Entry 4DR1 (X-ray diffraction, 3.60 A resolution); this record covers chains A and K of the 21 polymer chains in the assembly.

# Chain A
Molecule: 16S rRNA
From: Thermus thermophilus
Sequence (1522 nucleotides; numbered 0 to 1544 plus 19 insertion-coded residues; 42 numbers in that range are skipped by the numbering (no residue carries them; nothing is unmodelled there); the number before each row is that of its first residue; a row labelled like 190A-190L holds insertion residues (190A, then the next letters in order); numbering starts at 0):
     0 UUUGUUGGAG AGUUUGAUCC UGGCUCAGGG UGAACGCUGG CGGCGUGCCU AAGACAUGCA
    60 AGUCGUGCGG G
    73 CCGCGGGGUU UU
    88 ACUCCG
    95 UGGUC
   101 AGCGGCGGAC GGGUGAGUAA CGCGUGGGU
  129A G
   130 ACCUACCCGG AAGAGGGGGA CAACCCGGGG AAACUCGGGC UAAUCCCCCA UGUGGACCCG
   190 C
190A-190L CCCUUGGGGUGU
   191 GUCCAAAGGG CUUU
   216 GCCCGCUUCC GGAUGGGCCC GCGUCCCAUC AGCUAGUUGG UGGGGUAAUG GCCCACCAAG
   276 GCGACGACGG GUAGCCGGUC UGAGAGGAUG GCCGGCCACA GGGGCACUGA GACACGGGCC
   336 CCACUCCUAC GGGAGGCAGC AGUUAGGAAU CUUCCGCAAU GGGCGCAAGC CUGACGGAGC
   396 GACGCCGCUU GGAGGAAGAA GCCCUUCGGG GUGUAAACUC CUGAA
   442 CCCGGGACGA AACCCCCGAC GA
   474 GGGGACUGAC GGUACCGGG
   494 GUAAUAGCGC CGGCCAACUC CGUGCCAGCA GCCGCGGUAA UACGGAGGGC GCGAGCGUUA
   554 CCCGGAUUCA CUGGGCGUAA AGGGCGUGUA GGCGGCCUGG GGCGUCCCAU GUGAAAGACC
   614 ACGGCUCAAC CGUGGGGGAG CGUGGGAUAC GCUCAGGCUA GACGGUGGGA GAGGGUGGUG
   674 GAAUUCCCGG AGUAGCGGUG AAAUGCGCAG AUACCGGGAG GAACGCCGAU GGCGAAGGCA
   734 GCCACCUGGU CCACCCGUGA CGCUGAGGCG CGAAAGCGUG GGGAGCAAAC CGGAUUAGAU
   794 ACCCGGGUAG UCCACGCCCU AAACGAUGCG CGCUAGGUCU CUGGGUCU
   848 CCUGGGGGCC GAAGCUAACG CGUUAAGCGC GCCGCCUGGG GAGUACGGCC GCAAGGCUGA
   908 AACUCAAAGG AAUUGACGGG GGCCCGCACA AGCGGUGGAG CAUGUGGUUU AAUUCGAAGX
   968 AACGCGAAGA ACCUUACCAG GCCUUGACAU GCUAGG
 1003A G
  1004 AACCCGGGUG AAAGCCUGGG GUGCCCC
1030A-1030D GCGA
  1031 GGGGAGCCCU AGCACAGGUG CUGCAUGGCC GUCGUCAGCU CGUGCCGUGA GGUGUUGGGU
  1091 UAAGUCCCGC AACGAGCGCA ACCCCCGCCG UUAGUUGCCA GCGGUUCGGC CGGGCACUCU
  1151 AACGGGACUG CCCGCGAAA
  1171 GCGGGAGGAA GGAGGGGACG ACGUCUGGUC AGCAUGGCCC UUACGGCCUG GGCGACACAC
  1231 GUGCUACAAU GCCCACUACA AAGCGAUGCC ACCCGGCAAC GGGGAGCUAA UCGCAAAAAG
  1291 GUGGGCCCAG UUCGGAUUGG GGUCUGCAAC CCGACCCCAU GAAGCCGGAA UCGCUAGUAA
  1351 UCGCGGAUCA G
 1361A C
  1362 CAUGCCGCGG UGAAUACGUU CCCGGGCCUU GUACACACXG CCXGUXACGC CAUGGGAGCG
  1422 GGCUCUACCC GAAGUCGCCG GG
  1446 AGCCUACGGG
  1459 CAGGCGCCGA GGGUAGGGCC CGUGACUGGG GCGAAGUCGU AACAAGGUAG CUGUACCGGA
  1519 AGGUGCGGCU GGAUCCACUC CUUUCU
Disordered / not traced: 0-4, 1534-1538
Sequence notes: conflict C1534 (A2157 in M26923.1), A1535 (C2158 in M26923.1)
Modified positions: PSU (pseudouridine-5'-monophosphate) at position 516, 7MG (7N-methyl-8-hydroguanosine-5'-monophosphate) at position 527, M2G (N2-dimethylguanosine-5'-monophosphate) at position 966, 5MC (5-methylcytidine-5'-monophosphate) at position 967, 2MG (2N-methylguanosine-5'-monophosphate) at position 1207, 5MC (5-methylcytidine-5'-monophosphate) at position 1400, 4OC (4n,o2'-methylcytidine-5'-monophosphate) at position 1402, 5MC (5-methylcytidine-5'-monophosphate) at position 1404, 5MC (5-methylcytidine-5'-monophosphate) at position 1407, UR3 (3-methyluridine-5'-monophoshate) at position 1498, MA6 (6N-dimethyladenosine-5'-monophoshate) at position 1518, MA6 (6N-dimethyladenosine-5'-monophoshate) at position 1519, PSU (pseudouridine-5'-monophosphate) at position 1540, PSU (pseudouridine-5'-monophosphate) at position 1541
Bound ions: Mg2+ site 1 near U5 (its only coordinating residue here); Mg2+ site 2 near G21 (its only coordinating residue here); Mg2+ site 3 near G22 (its only coordinating residue here); Mg2+ site 4: G46, G394; Mg2+ site 5: C48, G115; Mg2+ site 6: C58, U387; Mg2+ site 7: A59, U387; Mg2+ site 8: G61, U62, G105; Mg2+ site 9 near G70 (its only coordinating residue here); Mg2+ site 10 near U90 (its only coordinating residue here); Mg2+ site 11 near C92 (its only coordinating residue here); Mg2+ site 12 near G107 (its only coordinating residue here); 102 more Mg2+ sites not listed

# Chain K
Molecule: 30S ribosomal protein S11
From: Thermus thermophilus
UniProt: P80376 (RS11_THET8); residue numbers follow UniProt; this construct covers 1-129
Sequence (129 residues; each row starts with the number of its first residue):
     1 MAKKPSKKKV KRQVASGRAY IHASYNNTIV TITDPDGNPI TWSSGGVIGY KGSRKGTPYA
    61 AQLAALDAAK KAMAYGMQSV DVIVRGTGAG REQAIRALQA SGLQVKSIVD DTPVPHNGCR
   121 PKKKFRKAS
Disordered / not traced: 1-10, 127-129
Bound ions: Mg2+: Asn26 (shared with G691(A), U692(A) of chain A)

# How chain A and chain K interact
Contacting residue pairs (73; chain A residue first):
  G674(A) - His116(K)  base contact
  A675(A) - Val114(K)  hydrogen bond to the sugar
  A675(A) - Pro115(K)  sugar contact
  A675(A) - His116(K)  hydrogen bond to the base
  A675(A) - Gly118(K)  base contact
  A676(A) - Pro113(K)  sugar contact
  A676(A) - Val114(K)  sugar contact
  A676(A) - Pro115(K)  sugar contact
  A676(A) - Cys119(K)  base contact
  U677(A) - Cys119(K)  base contact
  G683(A) - Asn38(K)  hydrogen bond to the base
  G683(A) - Pro39(K)  base contact
  A684(A) - Asn38(K)  sugar contact
  A684(A) - Pro39(K)  hydrogen bond to the sugar
  G685(A) - Pro39(K)  sugar contact
  G685(A) - Ile40(K)  phosphate contact
  G685(A) - Trp42(K)  sugar contact
  U686(A) - Trp42(K)  base contact
  A687(A) - Val47(K)  sugar contact
  A687(A) - Lys71(K)  salt bridge to the phosphate
  G688(A) - Trp42(K)  sugar contact
  G688(A) - Ser44(K)  hydrogen bond to the phosphate
  G688(A) - Gly46(K)  sugar contact
  G688(A) - Val47(K)  sugar contact
  C689(A) - Asn27(K)  hydrogen bond to the phosphate
  C689(A) - Ser44(K)  hydrogen bond to the phosphate
  C689(A) - Gly45(K)  phosphate contact
  C689(A) - Gly46(K)  hydrogen bond to the phosphate
  C689(A) - Lys55(K)  salt bridge to the phosphate
  G690(A) - Asn27(K)  hydrogen bond to the phosphate
  G690(A) - Lys55(K)  salt bridge to the phosphate
  G691(A) - Asn26(K)  hydrogen bond to the phosphate
  G691(A) - Lys51(K)  base contact
  G691(A) - Gly52(K)  base contact
  G691(A) - Lys55(K)  hydrogen bond to the base
  U692(A) - Asn26(K)  hydrogen bond to the phosphate
  U692(A) - Gly52(K)  base contact
  U692(A) - Ser53(K)  hydrogen bond to the base
  U692(A) - Lys124(K)  salt bridge to the phosphate
  A694(A) - Ser53(K)  phosphate contact
  A695(A) - Gly52(K)  phosphate contact
  A695(A) - Ser53(K)  hydrogen bond to the phosphate
  A704(A) - Trp42(K)  base contact
  U705(A) - Trp42(K)  base contact
  A706(A) - Ile29(K)  sugar contact
  A706(A) - Thr31(K)  hydrogen bond to the base
  C707(A) - Tyr20(K)  phosphate contact
  C707(A) - Gly37(K)  hydrogen bond to the sugar
  C707(A) - Pro39(K)  base contact
  C707(A) - Arg85(K)  salt bridge to the phosphate
  C708(A) - Tyr20(K)  phosphate contact
  C708(A) - Asp36(K)  sugar contact
  C708(A) - Gly37(K)  sugar contact
  C708(A) - Arg85(K)  salt bridge to the phosphate
  A715(A) - Gly118(K)  base contact
  A716(A) - Asn117(K)  hydrogen bond to the sugar
  A716(A) - Gly118(K)  base contact
  C717(A) - His116(K)  sugar contact
  C717(A) - Asn117(K)  sugar contact
  G718(A) - His116(K)  stacking on the base
  G718(A) - Asn117(K)  sugar contact
  A777(A) - Cys119(K)  base contact
  G778(A) - Cys119(K)  sugar contact
  G778(A) - Arg120(K)  hydrogen bond to the sugar
  C779(A) - Arg120(K)  hydrogen bond to the sugar
  C779(A) - Pro121(K)  sugar contact
  C779(A) - Lys122(K)  phosphate contact
  A780(A) - Lys122(K)  phosphate contact
  A780(A) - Lys123(K)  hydrogen bond to the phosphate
  C797(A) - Lys124(K)  salt bridge to the phosphate
  G1523(A) - Lys123(K)  salt bridge to the phosphate
  C1524(A) - Arg120(K)  salt bridge to the phosphate
  G1525(A) - Arg120(K)  salt bridge to the phosphate
Interface residues without a listed pair, chain A (37 interface residues in all): G714, C796, G798, U1522
Interface residues without a listed pair, chain K (39 interface residues in all): Arg12, His22, Ser24, Thr33, Tyr75, Arg126

# In short
37 residues of chain A face 39 of chain K across their interface; the contacts include 20 hydrogen bonds, 10
salt bridges and 1 aromatic stacking contact. Polar pairs include A675(A)-His116(K), G683(A)-Asn38(K) and
G691(A)-Lys55(K). G46(A) and G394(A) coordinate Mg2+ site 4.
Here chain A is 16S rRNA and chain K is 30S ribosomal protein S11, both from Thermus thermophilus. Entry 4DR1
(Crystal structure of the apo 30S ribosomal subunit from Thermus thermophilus (HB8)) was determined by X-ray
diffraction together with 4DR2, 4DR3, 4DR4, 4DR5, 4DR6 and 4DR7 from the same study.
